PDB entry 7RHH | electron microscopy, 3.31 A resolution | chains A and B of the 4 polymer chains in the assembly

== Chain A ==
Protein: cGMP-gated cation channel alpha-1
Organism: Homo sapiens
UniProt: P29973 (CNGA1_HUMAN); residue numbers follow UniProt; this construct covers 144-690
Amino-acid sequence (560 residues; numbered 131 to 690; the number before each row is that of its first residue):
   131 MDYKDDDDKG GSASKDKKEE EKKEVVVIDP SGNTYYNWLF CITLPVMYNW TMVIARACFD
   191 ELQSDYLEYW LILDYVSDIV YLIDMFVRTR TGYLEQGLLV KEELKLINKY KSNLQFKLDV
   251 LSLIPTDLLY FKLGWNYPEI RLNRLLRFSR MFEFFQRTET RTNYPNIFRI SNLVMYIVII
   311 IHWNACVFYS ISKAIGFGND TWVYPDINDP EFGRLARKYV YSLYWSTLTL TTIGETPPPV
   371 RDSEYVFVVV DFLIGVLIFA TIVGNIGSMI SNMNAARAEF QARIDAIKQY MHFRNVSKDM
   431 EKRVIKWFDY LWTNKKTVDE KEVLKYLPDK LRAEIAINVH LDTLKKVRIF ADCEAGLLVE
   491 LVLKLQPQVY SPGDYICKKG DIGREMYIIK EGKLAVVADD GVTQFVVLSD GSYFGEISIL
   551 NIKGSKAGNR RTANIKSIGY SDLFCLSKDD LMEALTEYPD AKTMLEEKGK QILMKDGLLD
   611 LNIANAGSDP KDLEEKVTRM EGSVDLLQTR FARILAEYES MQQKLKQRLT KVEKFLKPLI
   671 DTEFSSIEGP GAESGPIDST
Disordered / not traced: 131-155, 606-690
Differences from the reference sequence: expression tag (131-143)
Small-molecule neighbours: cyclic guanosine monophosphate (PCG): Cys507, Val526, Phe544, Gly545, Glu546, Ile547, Ser548, Arg560, Arg561, Thr562, Ala563, Ile565, Ile602, Lys605
Swiss-Prot annotation at these positions:
  - binding site (3',5'-cyclic GMP): Gly541
Reported in the primary citation:
  - conformationally variable residues (helix shift): Gly385, Phe389
  - binding site for cyclic guanosine monophosphate: Thr562

== Chain B ==
Protein: Cyclic nucleotide-gated cation channel beta-1
Organism: Homo sapiens
UniProt: Q14028 (CNGB1_HUMAN); residues 454-1251 here = UniProt positions 454-1251
Amino-acid sequence (810 residues; each row starts with the number of its first residue):
   442 MDYKDDDDKG GSASSGVPAT KQHPEVQVED TDADSCPLMA EENPPSTVLP PPSPAKSDTL
   502 IVPSSASGTH RKKLPSEDDE AEELKALSPA ESPVVAWSDP TTPKDTDGQD RAASTASTNS
   562 AIINDRLQEL VKLFKERTEK VKEKLIDPDV TSDEESPKPS PAKKAPEPAP DTKPAEAEPV
   622 EEEHYCDMLC CKFKHRPWKK YQFPQSIDPL TNLMYVLWLF FVVMAWNWNC WLIPVRWAFP
   682 YQTPDNIHHW LLMDYLCDLI YFLDITVFQT RLQFVRGGDI ITDKKDMRNN YLKSRRFKMD
   742 LLSLLPLDFL YLKVGVNPLL RLPRCLKYMA FFEFNSRLES ILSKAYVYRV IRTTAYLLYS
   802 LHLNSCLYYW ASAYQGLGST HWVYDGVGNS YIRCYYFAVK TLITIGGLPD PKTLFEIVFQ
   862 LLNYFTGVFA FSVMIGQMRD VVGAATAGQT YYRSCMDSTV KYMNFYKIPK SVQNRVKTWY
   922 EYTWHSQGML DESELMVQLP DKMRLDLAID VNYNIVSKVA LFQGCDRQMI FDMLKRLRSV
   982 VYLPNDYVCK KGEIGREMYI IQAGQVQVLG GPDGKSVLVT LKAGSVFGEI SLLAVGGGNR
  1042 RTANVVAHGF TNLFILDKKD LNEILVHYPE SQKLLRKKAR RMLRSNNKPK EEKSVLILPP
  1102 RAGTPKLFNA ALAMTGKMGG KGAKGGKLAH LRARLKELAA LEAAAKQQEL VEQAKSSQDV
  1162 KGEEGSAAPD QHTHPKEAAT DPPAPRTPPE PPGSPPSSPP PASLGRPEGE EEGPAEPEEH
  1222 SVRICMSPGP EPGEQILSVK MPEEREEKAE
Disordered / not traced: 442-644, 751-756, 1085-1251
Differences from the reference sequence: expression tag (442-453)
Small-molecule neighbours: cyclic guanosine monophosphate (PCG): Val1009, Leu1019, Val1020, Phe1028, Gly1029, Arg1041, Arg1042, Thr1043, Ala1044, Val1046
Swiss-Prot annotation at these positions:
  - region: Ala557 to Arg567 (Calmodulin-binding CaM1), Gln1148 to Gln1154 (Calmodulin-binding CaM2)
  - motif: Leu568 to Arg578 (IQ-like)
  - binding site (3',5'-cyclic GMP): Gly1029, Glu1030, Ser1032, Arg1042, Thr1043
  - binding site (3',5'-cyclic AMP): Arg1042
  - site: Phe872 (Central gate), Ile876 (Central gate), Arg880 (Occludes the pore below the central gate)
  - natural variant: Arg729 to Glu1251 (deletion: In RP45), Arg737 (R737H: In RP45; uncertain significance), Arg762 (R762C: In RP45), Tyr921 to Glu1251 (deletion: In RP45), Asn986 (N986I: In RP45), Gly993 (G993V: In RP45)
  - mutagenesis: Leu568 (L568E: Loss of calcium/calmodulin modulation), Gly848 (G848E: Increases the affinity to Ca(2+) ions. Does not affect heterotetrameric channel assembly), Arg880 (R880G: Increases channel conductance)
Reported in the primary citation:
  - binding site for cyclic guanosine monophosphate: Thr1043
  - mutagenesis - G848E (Kd 5.7 uM): increased binding to Ca2+

== Interface between chain A and chain B ==
Residue-residue contacts (90; chain A residue first):
  Leu224(A) - Tyr923(B)  hydrophobic
  Leu224(A) - Phe1051(B)  hydrophobic
  Gln226(A) - Gly1005(B)  hydrogen bond (side chain-backbone)
  Gln226(A) - Phe1051(B)
  Gly227(A) - Gly1050(B)
  Gly227(A) - Phe1051(B)  hydrogen bond (backbone-backbone)
  Leu228(A) - Gln1006(B)
  Leu228(A) - His1049(B)
  Leu228(A) - Gly1050(B)
  Glu289(A) - Arg894(B)  salt bridge
  Thr290(A) - Met897(B)
  Thr290(A) - Lys918(B)
  Thr290(A) - Glu922(B)  hydrogen bond
  Arg291(A) - Lys918(B)
  Asn293(A) - Asn905(B)  hydrogen bond
  Asn293(A) - Lys911(B)  hydrogen bond
  Pro295(A) - Asp898(B)
  Asn296(A) - Asp898(B)
  Arg299(A) - Arg894(B)
  Arg299(A) - Asp898(B)  salt bridge
  Thr362(A) - Ile846(B)
  Ile363(A) - Ile846(B)
  Gly364(A) - Ile846(B)
  Pro368(A) - Tyr837(B)
  Pro369(A) - Tyr837(B)
  Val370(A) - Arg834(B)
  Asp372(A) - Gly829(B)
  Asp372(A) - Asn830(B)  hydrogen bond (side chain-backbone)
  Asp372(A) - Arg834(B)  salt bridge
  Tyr375(A) - Ile833(B)  hydrophobic
  Tyr375(A) - Arg834(B)
  Tyr375(A) - Tyr837(B)  hydrophobic
  Val376(A) - Ile833(B)  hydrophobic
  Val378(A) - Tyr837(B)  hydrophobic
  Val379(A) - Tyr836(B)  hydrophobic
  Val379(A) - Tyr837(B)  hydrophobic
  Val379(A) - Val840(B)  hydrophobic
  Phe382(A) - Ile846(B)  hydrophobic
  Leu383(A) - Leu799(B)  hydrophobic
  Leu383(A) - Leu802(B)  hydrophobic
  Val386(A) - Ile844(B)  hydrophobic
  Val386(A) - Phe872(B)  hydrophobic
  Leu387(A) - Thr795(B)
  Leu387(A) - Leu798(B)  hydrophobic
  Leu387(A) - Met879(B)
  Thr391(A) - Met879(B)
  Thr391(A) - Val883(B)
  Met399(A) - Arg894(B)
  Asn402(A) - Thr891(B)
  Lys445(A) - Phe906(B)
  Glu450(A) - Tyr903(B)  hydrogen bond
  Val453(A) - Ser899(B)
  Val453(A) - Thr900(B)
  Val453(A) - Tyr903(B)  hydrophobic
  Leu454(A) - Thr900(B)
  Leu454(A) - Tyr903(B)  hydrophobic
  Tyr456(A) - Tyr892(B)  hydrogen bond
  Tyr456(A) - Cys896(B)  hydrophobic
  Tyr456(A) - Trp920(B)
  Tyr456(A) - Tyr921(B)
  Tyr456(A) - Leu931(B)  hydrophobic
  Tyr456(A) - Asp932(B)
  Tyr456(A) - Glu935(B)  hydrogen bond
  Leu457(A) - Trp920(B)  hydrophobic
  Pro458(A) - Trp920(B)
  Pro458(A) - Val981(B)  hydrophobic
  Pro458(A) - Val982(B)
  Asp459(A) - Arg979(B)  salt bridge
  Lys460(A) - Asp987(B)
  Lys460(A) - Tyr988(B)
  Lys460(A) - Lys991(B)
  Leu461(A) - Arg916(B)
  Leu461(A) - Val917(B)  hydrophobic
  Leu461(A) - Trp920(B)  hydrophobic
  Glu464(A) - Arg916(B)  salt bridge
  Ile465(A) - Tyr903(B)  hydrophobic
  Ile465(A) - Ile909(B)  hydrophobic
  Ile465(A) - Val917(B)  hydrophobic
  Asn468(A) - Pro910(B)
  Asn468(A) - Val913(B)
  Val469(A) - Tyr907(B)  hydrophobic
  Val469(A) - Ile909(B)  hydrophobic
  Glu583(A) - Arg997(B)  hydrogen bond (backbone-side chain)
  Glu583(A) - Lys1060(B)
  Thr586(A) - Gly1037(B)
  Glu587(A) - Ile995(B)
  Glu587(A) - Arg997(B)  salt bridge
  Glu587(A) - Gly1038(B)
  Tyr588(A) - Glu994(B)
  Tyr588(A) - Ile995(B)  hydrogen bond (side chain-backbone)
Also at the interface, not in a pair above, chain A (52 interface residues in all): Gln286, Gly394, Asn395, Lys455, Met582
Also at the interface, not in a pair above, chain B (66 interface residues in all): Lys841, Arg880, Gln890, Met904, Ala1004, Ala1024, Arg1041

== Overview ==
52 residues of chain A and 66 residues of chain B are in contact, with 11 hydrogen bonds and 6 salt bridges.
Polar pairs include Glu289(A)-Arg894(B), Arg299(A)-Asp898(B) and Asp372(A)-Arg834(B). The paper reports a
binding site for cyclic guanosine monophosphate at Thr562(A) and Thr1043(B); G848E of chain B increases
binding to Ca2+.
Here chain A is cGMP-gated cation channel alpha-1 and chain B is Cyclic nucleotide-gated cation channel
beta-1, both from Homo sapiens. Entry 7RHH (Cryo-EM structure of human rod CNGA1/B1 channel in cGMP-bound
openI state) was determined by electron microscopy (same publication as 7RH9, 7RHG, 7RHI, 7RHJ, 7RHK and
7RHL).
